8FVW - chains D and E of the 8 polymer chains in the assembly; structure by electron microscopy, 2.10 A resolution.

== Chain D (and E) ==
Name: DNA-directed RNA polymerase subunit alpha
Organism: Escherichia coli K-12
Notes: EC 2.7.7.6; chain E of this document is another copy of the same molecule, construct and numbering; everything in this record applies to it too
Reference sequence: P0A7Z4 (RPOA_ECOLI); residue numbers follow UniProt; this construct covers 1-329
Amino-acid sequence (329 residues; row label = number of the first residue in the row):
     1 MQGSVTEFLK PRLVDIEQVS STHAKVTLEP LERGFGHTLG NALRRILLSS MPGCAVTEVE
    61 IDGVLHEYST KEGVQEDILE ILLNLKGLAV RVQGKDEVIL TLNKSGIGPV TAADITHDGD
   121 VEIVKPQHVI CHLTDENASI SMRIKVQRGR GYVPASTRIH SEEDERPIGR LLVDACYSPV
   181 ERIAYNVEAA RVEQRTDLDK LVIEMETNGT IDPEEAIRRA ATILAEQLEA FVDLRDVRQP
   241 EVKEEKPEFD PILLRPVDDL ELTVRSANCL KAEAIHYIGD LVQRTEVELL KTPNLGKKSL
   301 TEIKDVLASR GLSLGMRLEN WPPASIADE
Disordered / not traced: 1-6, 160-165, 236-329 (chain E: 1-3, 159-168, 234-329)
UniProt features mapped onto this chain:
  - region: Glu162 to Glu165 (Required for interaction with Crp at class II promoters)
  - modified residue: Arg265 (ADP-ribosylarginine), Lys297 (N6-acetyllysine), Lys298 (N6-acetyllysine)
  - mutagenesis: Arg45 (R45C: In rpoA112; temperature-sensitive, blocks RNA polymerase assembly), Glu162 to Glu165 (5-fold decrease in CRP-class II promoter-dependent transcription), Glu165 (E165K: 5-fold decrease in CRP-class II promoter-dependent transcription), Arg191 (R191C: In rpoA101; temperature-sensitive)

== How chain D and chain E interact ==
Contacting residue pairs (81; chain D residue first):
  Glu7(D) - Pro52(E)
  Glu7(D) - Arg150(E)  hydrogen bond (backbone-side chain)
  Phe8(D) - Ser50(E)
  Phe8(D) - Arg150(E)
  Phe8(D) - Ile223(E)  hydrophobic
  Phe8(D) - Gln227(E)
  Leu9(D) - Gln227(E)
  Lys10(D) - Glu226(E)  salt bridge
  Lys10(D) - Gln227(E)
  Pro11(D) - Gln227(E)
  Pro11(D) - Ala230(E)
  Pro11(D) - Phe231(E)
  Arg12(D) - Ala230(E)
  Arg12(D) - Phe231(E)
  Leu13(D) - Phe231(E)
  Leu28(D) - Phe231(E)  hydrophobic
  Leu31(D) - Gln227(E)
  Glu32(D) - Arg150(E)  salt bridge
  Gly34(D) - Arg45(E)  hydrogen bond (backbone-side chain)
  Phe35(D) - Ser50(E)
  Phe35(D) - Ile223(E)  hydrophobic
  Phe35(D) - Gln227(E)
  His37(D) - Arg45(E)
  Thr38(D) - Ala42(E)
  Thr38(D) - Arg45(E)  hydrogen bond
  Leu39(D) - Leu224(E)  hydrophobic
  Leu39(D) - Leu228(E)  hydrophobic
  Ala42(D) - Thr38(E)
  Arg45(D) - Gly34(E)  hydrogen bond (side chain-backbone)
  Arg45(D) - His37(E)
  Arg45(D) - Thr38(E)  hydrogen bond
  Ser49(D) - Phe35(E)
  Ser50(D) - Phe8(E)
  Ser50(D) - Phe35(E)
  Gly149(D) - Val5(E)
  Arg150(D) - Ser4(E)  hydrogen bond (side chain-backbone)
  Arg150(D) - Val5(E)  hydrogen bond (side chain-backbone)
  Arg150(D) - Glu7(E)  hydrogen bond (side chain-backbone)
  Arg150(D) - Phe8(E)
  Arg150(D) - Glu32(E)  salt bridge
  Arg218(D) - Ala230(E)  hydrogen bond (side chain-backbone)
  Arg218(D) - Phe231(E)  hydrogen bond (side chain-backbone)
  Arg219(D) - Val5(E)
  Arg219(D) - Thr6(E)
  Arg219(D) - Phe8(E)
  Ala221(D) - Leu228(E)
  Ala221(D) - Phe231(E)  hydrophobic
  Ala221(D) - Val232(E)
  Thr222(D) - Phe231(E)
  Thr222(D) - Val232(E)
  Thr222(D) - Asp233(E)  hydrogen bond (side chain-backbone)
  Ile223(D) - Phe8(E)  hydrophobic
  Ile223(D) - Phe35(E)  hydrophobic
  Leu224(D) - Leu228(E)  hydrophobic
  Ala225(D) - Leu228(E)
  Ala225(D) - Val232(E)  hydrophobic
  Glu226(D) - Lys10(E)  salt bridge
  Gln227(D) - Phe8(E)
  Gln227(D) - Leu9(E)  hydrogen bond (side chain-backbone)
  Gln227(D) - Lys10(E)
  Gln227(D) - Leu31(E)
  Gln227(D) - Phe35(E)
  Gln227(D) - Leu39(E)
  Leu228(D) - Leu39(E)  hydrophobic
  Leu228(D) - Leu224(E)  hydrophobic
  Leu228(D) - Ala225(E)
  Phe231(D) - Leu28(E)  hydrophobic
  Phe231(D) - Leu39(E)  hydrophobic
  Phe231(D) - Leu43(E)  hydrophobic
  Phe231(D) - Leu201(E)  hydrophobic
  Phe231(D) - Ile203(E)  hydrophobic
  Phe231(D) - Arg218(E)
  Phe231(D) - Ala221(E)  hydrophobic
  Val232(D) - Arg218(E)
  Val232(D) - Ala221(E)
  Val232(D) - Thr222(E)
  Asp233(D) - Arg218(E)
  Leu234(D) - Val14(E)  hydrophobic
  Leu234(D) - Ile16(E)  hydrophobic
  Leu234(D) - Val26(E)  hydrophobic
  Leu234(D) - Arg218(E)
Also at the interface, not in a pair above, chain D (42 interface residues in all): Arg33, Asn41, Ile46, Pro52, Arg148, Ala230, Arg235
Also at the interface, not in a pair above, chain E (45 interface residues in all): Pro11, Asn41, Ile46, Glu214, Ile217, Glu229

== Summary ==
Chain D and chain E form an interface of 42 and 45 residues respectively; the contacts include 12 hydrogen
bonds and 4 salt bridges. Polar pairs include Lys10(D)-Glu226(E), Glu32(D)-Arg150(E) and Glu7(D)-Arg150(E).
Curated annotation (UniProt) lists 6 mutagenesis sites on chain D.
Both chains are DNA-directed RNA polymerase subunit alpha (Escherichia coli K-12). Entry 8FVW (CryoEM
structure of E.coli transcription elongation complex bound to ppGpp) was determined by electron microscopy
(same publication as 8FVR).
